Entry 4WP2 (X-ray diffraction, 1.70 A resolution); this record covers chains B and C of the 8 polymer chains in the assembly.

Chain B (and C):
Name: Putative mRNA export protein
Source organism: Chaetomium thermophilum
Notes: chain C of this document is another copy of the same molecule, construct and numbering; everything in this record applies to it too
UniProt: G0SET4 (G0SET4_CHATD); numbering as in UniProt (aligned over 600-657)
Sequence (61 residues; numbered 597 to 657; the number before each row is that of its first residue):
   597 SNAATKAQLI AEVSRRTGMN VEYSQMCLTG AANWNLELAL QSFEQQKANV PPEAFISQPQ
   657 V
Not modelled in the structure: 597-599 (chain C: fully traced)
Construct notes: expression tag (597-599)
Modified / non-standard residues: Cys623 (S-(dimethylarsenic)cysteine; CAS)

Interface between chain B and chain C:
Pairs across the interface - 19 pairs, chain B then chain C:
  Met622(B) with Thr625(C), hydrogen bond (backbone-side chain); Gly626(C)
  Cys623(B) with Thr625(C); Gly626(C)
  Thr625(B) with Met622(C), hydrogen bond (side chain-backbone); Thr625(C)
  Gly626(B) with Met622(C); Cys623(C); Ser638(C); Gln642(C), hydrogen bond (backbone-side chain)
  Ala627(B) with Ala627(C), hydrophobic; Ala628(C); Ser638(C), hydrogen bond (backbone-side chain)
  Ala628(B) with Ala627(C)
  Asn629(B) with Gln642(C)
  Ser638(B) with Gly626(C); Ala627(C)
  Gln642(B) with Gly626(C), hydrogen bond (side chain-backbone); Asn629(C), hydrogen bond
Interface residues without a listed pair, chain C (10 interface residues in all): Gln621

In short:
9 residues of chain B face 10 of chain C across their interface; the contacts include 6 hydrogen bonds. Polar
pairs include Met622(B)-Thr625(C), Gly626(B)-Gln642(C) and Ala627(B)-Ser638(C).
Chain B and chain C are both Putative mRNA export protein (Chaetomium thermophilum); the structure, Chaetomium
Mex67 UBA domain, was determined by X-ray diffraction (same publication as 4WP5, 4WP6, 4WPM, 4X2M and 4XM4).
